PDB entry 8FDL | X-ray diffraction, 1.75 A resolution | chains A and B of the 4 polymer chains in the assembly

Chain A:
Name: Hemoglobin subunit alpha
Source organism: Homo sapiens
Notes: fragment: Shr_HID2
Reference sequence: P69905 (HBA_HUMAN); residues 1-141 here correspond to UniProt positions 2-142 (UniProt number = residue number + 1)
Chain sequence (141 residues; numbered 1 to 141; the number before each row is that of its first residue):
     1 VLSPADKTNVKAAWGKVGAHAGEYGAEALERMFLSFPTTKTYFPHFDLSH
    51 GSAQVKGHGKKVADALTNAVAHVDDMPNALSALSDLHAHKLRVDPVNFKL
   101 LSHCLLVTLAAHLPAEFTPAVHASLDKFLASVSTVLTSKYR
Ion coordination: heme Fe near His87 (its only coordinating residue here)
Ligand contacts: heme (HEM): Met32, Thr39, Tyr42, Phe43, His45, Phe46, His58, Lys61, Val62, Ala65, Leu66, Leu83, Leu86, His87, Leu91, Val93, Asn97, Phe98, Leu101, Leu105, Val132, Leu136
Swiss-Prot annotation at these positions:
  - binding site (O2): His58
  - binding site (heme b): His87
  - site: Thr8, Asn9 (Microbial infection: Cleavage), Lys11 (Not glycated), Ala13, Trp14 (Microbial infection: Cleavage), Tyr24, Gly25 (Microbial infection: Cleavage), Leu29, Glu30 (Microbial infection: Cleavage), His45, Phe46 (Microbial infection: Cleavage), Asp47, Leu48 (Microbial infection: Cleavage), Ser52, Ala53 (Microbial infection: Cleavage), Val55, Lys56 (Microbial infection: Cleavage), Lys56 (Not glycated), Gly59, Lys60 (Microbial infection: Cleavage), Lys60 (Not glycated), Lys90 (Not glycated), Leu91, Arg92 (Microbial infection: Cleavage), Lys99 (Not glycated), Leu106, Val107 (Microbial infection: Cleavage), Thr108, Leu109 (Microbial infection: Cleavage), Val121, His122 (Microbial infection: Cleavage), Ser133, Thr134 (Microbial infection: Cleavage)
  - modified residue: Ser3 (Phosphoserine), Lys7 (N6-succinyllysine), Thr8 (Phosphothreonine), Lys11 (N6-succinyllysine), Lys16 (N6-acetyllysine), Tyr24 (Phosphotyrosine), Ser35 (Phosphoserine), Lys40 (N6-succinyllysine), Ser49 (Phosphoserine), Ser102 (Phosphoserine), Thr108 (Phosphothreonine), Ser124 (Phosphoserine), Ser131 (Phosphoserine), Thr134 (Phosphothreonine), Thr137 (Phosphothreonine), Ser138 (Phosphoserine)
  - glycosylation (N-linked (Glc) (glycation) lysine): Lys7, Lys16, Lys40, Lys61

Chain B:
Name: Hemoglobin subunit beta
Source organism: Homo sapiens
Reference sequence: P68871 (HBB_HUMAN); residues 1-146 here correspond to UniProt positions 2-147 (UniProt number = residue number + 1)
Chain sequence (146 residues; each row starts with the number of its first residue):
     1 VHLTPEEKSAVTALWGKVNVDEVGGEALGRLLVVYPWTQRFFESFGDLST
    51 PDAVMGNPKVKAHGKKVLGAFSDGLAHLDNLKGTFATLSELHCDKLHVDP
   101 ENFRLLGNVLVCVLAHHFGKEFTPPVQAAYQKVVAGVANALAHKYH
Not modelled in the structure: 1-2
Modified residues: Cys93 (3-sulfinoalanine; CSD)
Ion coordination: heme Fe near His92 (its only coordinating residue here)
Ligand contacts: heme (HEM): Leu31, Thr38, Phe41, Phe42, Phe45, His63, Lys66, Val67, Ala70, Phe71, Phe85, Leu88, Leu91, His92, Leu96, Val98, Asn102, Phe103, Leu106, Val137, Leu141
Swiss-Prot annotation at these positions:
  - binding site ((2R)-2,3-bisphosphoglycerate): Val1, His2, Lys82, His143
  - binding site (heme b): His63, His92
  - site: Glu7, Lys8 (Microbial infection: Cleavage), Gly25, Glu26 (Microbial infection: Cleavage), Gly29, Arg30 (Microbial infection: Cleavage), Tyr35, Pro36 (Microbial infection: Cleavage), Trp37, Thr38 (Microbial infection: Cleavage), Phe45, Gly46 (Microbial infection: Cleavage), Asp52, Ala53 (Microbial infection: Cleavage), Gly56, Asn57 (Microbial infection: Cleavage), Lys59 (Not glycated), Phe71, Ser72 (Microbial infection: Cleavage), Gly74, Leu75 (Microbial infection: Cleavage), Lys82 (Not glycated), Thr84, Phe85 (Microbial infection: Cleavage), His92, Cys93 (Microbial infection: Cleavage), Lys95 (Not glycated), Arg104, Leu105 (Microbial infection: Cleavage), Leu110, Val111 (Microbial infection: Cleavage), Gly119, Lys120 (Microbial infection: Cleavage), Phe122, Thr123 (Microbial infection: Cleavage), Ala128, Ala129 (Microbial infection: Cleavage) and 2 more in UniProt
  - modified residue: Val1 (N-acetylvaline), Ser9 (Phosphoserine), Thr12 (Phosphothreonine), Ser44 (Phosphoserine), Thr50 (Phosphothreonine), Lys59 (N6-acetyllysine), Lys82 (N6-acetyllysine), Thr87 (Phosphothreonine), Cys93 (S-nitrosocysteine), Lys144 (N6-acetyllysine)
  - glycosylation: Val1 (N-linked (Glc) (glycation) valine), Lys8 (N-linked (Glc) (glycation) lysine), Lys17 (N-linked (Glc) (glycation) lysine), Lys66 (N-linked (Glc) (glycation) lysine), Lys120 (N-linked (Glc) (glycation) lysine), Lys144 (N-linked (Glc) (glycation) lysine)
What the authors report for this chain:
  - post-translational modification sites: Cys93

Interface between chain A and chain B:
Pairs across the interface (39):
  Arg31(A) - Phe122(B)  hydrogen bond (side chain-backbone)
  Arg31(A) - Thr123(B)
  Arg31(A) - Pro124(B)
  Arg31(A) - Gln127(B)  hydrogen bond
  Leu34(A) - Pro124(B)  hydrophobic
  Leu34(A) - Pro125(B)
  Leu34(A) - Ala128(B)
  Ser35(A) - Gln127(B)
  Ser35(A) - Ala128(B)  hydrogen bond (side chain-backbone)
  Ser35(A) - Gln131(B)
  Phe36(A) - Gln131(B)
  His103(A) - Asn108(B)  hydrogen bond
  His103(A) - Val111(B)
  His103(A) - Gln131(B)  hydrogen bond
  Cys104(A) - Gln127(B)
  Leu106(A) - Cys112(B)  hydrophobic
  Val107(A) - Val111(B)  hydrophobic
  Val107(A) - Ala115(B)
  Val107(A) - Gln127(B)
  Ala110(A) - Cys112(B)
  Ala110(A) - Ala115(B)
  Ala110(A) - His116(B)
  Ala111(A) - Ala115(B)
  Ala111(A) - Gly119(B)
  Ala111(A) - Lys120(B)
  Leu113(A) - His116(B)  hydrogen bond (backbone-side chain)
  Pro114(A) - His116(B)  hydrogen bond (backbone-side chain)
  Phe117(A) - Arg30(B)  hydrogen bond (backbone-side chain)
  Phe117(A) - His116(B)
  Thr118(A) - Arg30(B)  hydrogen bond (backbone-side chain)
  Pro119(A) - Arg30(B)
  Pro119(A) - Val33(B)
  Pro119(A) - Met55(B)  hydrophobic
  His122(A) - Arg30(B)  hydrogen bond
  His122(A) - Val34(B)
  His122(A) - Cys112(B)
  Ala123(A) - Val34(B)
  Asp126(A) - Val34(B)
  Asp126(A) - Tyr35(B)  hydrogen bond
Interface residues without a listed pair, chain A (20 interface residues in all): Glu30, Ala120
Interface residues without a listed pair, chain B (21 interface residues in all): Glu26, Pro51

Summary:
20 residues of chain A and 21 residues of chain B are in contact; the contacts include 11 hydrogen bonds.
Polar contacts include Arg31(A)-Phe122(B), Arg31(A)-Gln127(B) and Ser35(A)-Ala128(B). Chain A binds heme.
Chain B binds heme. From the paper: a modification site at Cys93(B).
Here chain A is Hemoglobin subunit alpha and chain B is Hemoglobin subunit beta, both from Homo sapiens. Entry
8FDL (Human Hemoglobin with Nitrosochloramphenicol) was determined by X-ray diffraction (same publication as
8FDJ, 8FDK, 8FDM and 8FDN).
